PDB entry 6TM2 | electron microscopy, 2.95 A resolution | chains C and D of the 6 polymer chains in the assembly

== Chain C (and D) ==
Protein: Mucin-2
From: Homo sapiens
Notes: chain D of this document is another copy of the same molecule, construct and numbering; everything in this record applies to it too
UniProtKB: Q02817 (MUC2_HUMAN); residue numbers follow UniProt; this construct covers 750-1197
Chain sequence (448 residues; each row starts with the number of its first residue):
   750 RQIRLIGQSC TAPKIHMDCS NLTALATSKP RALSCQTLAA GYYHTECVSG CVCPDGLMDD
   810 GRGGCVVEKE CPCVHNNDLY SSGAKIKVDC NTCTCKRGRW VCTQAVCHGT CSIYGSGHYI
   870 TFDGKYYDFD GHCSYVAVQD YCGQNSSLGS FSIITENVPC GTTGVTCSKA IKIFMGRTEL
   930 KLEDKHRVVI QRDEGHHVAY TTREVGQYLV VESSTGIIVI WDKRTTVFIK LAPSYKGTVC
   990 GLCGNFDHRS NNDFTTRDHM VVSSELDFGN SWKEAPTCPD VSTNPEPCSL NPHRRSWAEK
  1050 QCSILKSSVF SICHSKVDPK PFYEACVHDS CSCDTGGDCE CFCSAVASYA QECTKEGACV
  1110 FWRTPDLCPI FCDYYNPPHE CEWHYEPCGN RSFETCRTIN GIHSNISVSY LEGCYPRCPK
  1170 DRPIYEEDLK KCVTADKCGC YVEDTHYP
Not modelled in the structure: 750-779, 794-800, 893-896
Disulfides: Cys784-Cys820, Cys802-Cys814, Cys822-Cys844, Cys839-Cys856, Cys842-Cys851, Cys860-Cys992, Cys882-Cys1027, Cys891-Cys989, Cys909-Cys916, Cys1037-Cys1080, Cys1051-Cys1075, Cys1062-Cys1102, Cys1082-Cys1090, Cys1092-Cys1117, Cys1108-Cys1137, Cys1121-Cys1163, Cys1145-Cys1187, Cys1167-Cys1181
Glycans and other covalent adducts: N-acetylglucosamine (NAG) linked to Asn1154
Ion coordination: Ca2+: Asp872, Asn994, Asp996, Arg998, Asn1001, Asp1002
UniProt features mapped onto this chain:
  - binding site (Ca(2+)): Asp872, Asn994, Asp996, Arg998, Asn1001, Asp1002
  - glycosylation (N-linked (GlcNAc...) asparagine): Asn770, Asn894, Asn1139, Asn1154
  - mutagenesis: Cys1088 (C1088A: Does not abolish homodimerization. Does not abolish ability to form filaments; when associated with A-1130), Cys1130 (C1130A: Impaired formation of intermolecular disulfide bonds; inducing a mixture of monomers and homodimers. Does not abolish ability to form filaments; when associated with A-1088)
From the paper describing this entry:
  - self-association interface (contacts with another copy of this molecule); pairs are residue here / residue on that copy: Asp1087-Asp1087, Cys1088-Cys1088, Cys1130-Cys1130 (disulfide), His1128, His1133, Arg1166
  - mutagenesis - C1088A, C1088A/C1130A, C1130A: unchanged expression
  - conformationally variable residues (order/disorder transition): His1128

== Interface between chain C and chain D ==
Inter-chain disulfides: Cys1130(C)-Cys1130(D)
Contacting residue pairs - 50 pairs, chain C then chain D:
  Lys934(C) - Asp1115(D)  salt bridge
  Arg973(C) - Asp1115(D)  salt bridge
  His1042(C) - Asp1083(D)
  His1042(C) - Thr1084(D)
  Arg1043(C) - Asp1083(D)
  Arg1043(C) - Thr1084(D)
  Trp1046(C) - Thr1084(D)
  Trp1046(C) - Gly1085(D)
  Trp1046(C) - Gly1086(D)
  Asp1083(C) - His1042(D)
  Asp1083(C) - Arg1043(D)
  Thr1084(C) - His1042(D)
  Thr1084(C) - Arg1043(D)
  Thr1084(C) - Trp1046(D)
  Gly1085(C) - Trp1046(D)
  Gly1085(C) - Asp1087(D)
  Gly1086(C) - Trp1046(D)
  Gly1086(C) - Asp1087(D)  hydrogen bond (backbone-side chain)
  Gly1086(C) - Cys1088(D)
  Asp1087(C) - Gly1085(D)
  Asp1087(C) - Gly1086(D)  hydrogen bond (side chain-backbone)
  Asp1087(C) - Asp1087(D)  hydrogen bond (side chain-backbone)
  Cys1088(C) - Gly1086(D)
  Phe1110(C) - Tyr1123(D)  hydrophobic
  Arg1112(C) - Tyr1123(D)
  Thr1113(C) - Phe1120(D)
  Thr1113(C) - Tyr1123(D)
  Pro1114(C) - Phe1120(D)
  Pro1114(C) - Tyr1123(D)
  Pro1114(C) - Tyr1124(D)
  Asp1115(C) - Lys934(D)  salt bridge
  Asp1115(C) - Arg973(D)  salt bridge
  Pro1118(C) - Pro1118(D)
  Pro1118(C) - Phe1120(D)  hydrophobic
  Ile1119(C) - Ile1119(D)
  Ile1119(C) - Phe1120(D)
  Phe1120(C) - Thr1113(D)
  Phe1120(C) - Pro1114(D)
  Phe1120(C) - Pro1118(D)  hydrophobic
  Phe1120(C) - Ile1119(D)
  Tyr1123(C) - Phe1110(D)  hydrophobic
  Tyr1123(C) - Arg1112(D)
  Tyr1123(C) - Thr1113(D)
  Tyr1123(C) - Pro1114(D)
  Tyr1124(C) - Pro1114(D)
  His1128(C) - His1133(D)
  His1128(C) - Arg1166(D)  hydrogen bond
  Cys1130(C) - Cys1130(D)  disulfide
  His1133(C) - His1128(D)
  Arg1166(C) - His1128(D)  hydrogen bond
Other interface residues (no listed pair), chain C (29 interface residues in all): Thr911, Cys1121, Asp1122, Tyr1134
Other interface residues (no listed pair), chain D (29 interface residues in all): Thr911, Cys1121, Asp1122, Tyr1134
From the paper, about this interface:
  - specific contacts: Cys1088(C)-Cys1088(D), Cys1130(C)-Cys1130(D) (covalent link)

== Summary ==
Chain C and chain D each contribute 29 residues to their interface; the contacts include 1 disulfide bond, 5
hydrogen bonds and 4 salt bridges. Among the polar pairs are Lys934(C)-Asp1115(D), Arg973(C)-Asp1115(D) and
Gly1086(C)-Asp1087(D). The authors report contacts between Cys1088(C) and Cys1088(D) and Cys1130(C) and
Cys1130(D). From the paper: C1088A, C1088A/C1130A and C1130A of chain C leave expression unchanged;
conformational variability at His1128(C).
Chain C and chain D are both Mucin-2 (Homo sapiens); the structure, Human MUC2 AAs 21-1397, was determined by
electron microscopy, deposited together with 7A5O and 6TM6.
